Entry 4ED2 (X-ray diffraction, 1.71 A resolution); this record covers chains A and P of the 3 polymer chains in the assembly.

== Chain A ==
Molecule: DNA polymerase eta
From: Homo sapiens
Notes: EC 2.7.7.7; fragment: Catalytic core
UniProt: Q9Y253 (POLH_HUMAN); residue numbers follow UniProt; this construct covers 1-432
Amino-acid sequence (435 residues; each row starts with the number of its first residue; numbers below 1 keep their minus sign (Gly-2 is residue -2)):
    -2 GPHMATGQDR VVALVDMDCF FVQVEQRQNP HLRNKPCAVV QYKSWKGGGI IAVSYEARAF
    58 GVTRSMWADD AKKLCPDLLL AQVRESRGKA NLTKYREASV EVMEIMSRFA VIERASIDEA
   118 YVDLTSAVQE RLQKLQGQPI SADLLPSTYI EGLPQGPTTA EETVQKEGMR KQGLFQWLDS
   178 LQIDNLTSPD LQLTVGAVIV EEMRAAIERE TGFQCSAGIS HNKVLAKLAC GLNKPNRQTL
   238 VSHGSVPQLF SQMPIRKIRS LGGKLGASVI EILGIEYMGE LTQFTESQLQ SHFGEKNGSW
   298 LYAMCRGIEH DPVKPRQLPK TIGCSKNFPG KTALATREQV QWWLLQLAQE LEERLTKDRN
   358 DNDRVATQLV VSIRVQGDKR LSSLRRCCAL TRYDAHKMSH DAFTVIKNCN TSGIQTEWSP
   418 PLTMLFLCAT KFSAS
Unresolved in the structure: 155-159
Sequence notes: expression tag (-2 to 0)
Bound ions: Na+: Asp13, Asp115, Glu116 (together with 2'-deoxyadenosine 5'-triphosphate) (shared with DT8(P) of chain P); Ca2+: Asp13, Met14, Asp115 (together with 2'-deoxyadenosine 5'-triphosphate)
Ligand contacts: 2'-deoxyadenosine 5'-triphosphate (DTP): Asp13, Met14, Asp15, Cys16, Phe17, Phe18, Ile48, Ala49, Tyr52, Arg55, Arg61, Ile114, Asp115, Glu116, Lys231
Swiss-Prot annotation at these positions:
  - binding site (Mg(2+)): Asp13, Met14, Asp115, Glu116
  - binding site (Mn(2+)): Asp13, Met14, Asp115, Glu116
  - binding site (a 2'-deoxyribonucleoside 5'-triphosphate): Arg61
From the paper describing this entry:
  - mutagenesis - S113A: unchanged catalytic activity

== Chain P ==
Molecule: 8-nt DNA strand
Sequence (8 nucleotides; row label = number of the first residue in the row):
     1 AGCGTCAT
Bound ions: Na+: DT8 (together with 2'-deoxyadenosine 5'-triphosphate) (shared with Asp13(A), Asp115(A), Glu116(A) of chain A)

== Interface between chain A and chain P ==
Residue-residue contacts (23):
  Ser113(A) with DT8(P), hydrogen bond to the phosphate
  Asp115(A) with DT8(P), phosphate contact
  Glu116(A) with DT8(P), phosphate contact
  Lys224(A) with DT8(P), salt bridge to the phosphate
  Ile255(A) with DA7(P), phosphate contact
  Arg256(A) with DA7(P), phosphate contact; DT8(P), salt bridge to the phosphate
  Ser257(A) with DC6(P), phosphate contact; DA7(P), hydrogen bond to the phosphate
  Leu258(A) with DA7(P), hydrogen bond to the phosphate
  Gly259(A) with DA7(P), hydrogen bond to the phosphate
  Gly260(A) with DC6(P), phosphate contact; DA7(P), phosphate contact
  Lys261(A) with DT5(P), salt bridge to the phosphate; DC6(P), hydrogen bond to the phosphate
  Leu262(A) with DC6(P), hydrogen bond to the phosphate
  Arg377(A) with DG4(P), salt bridge to the phosphate
  Leu381(A) with DC3(P), phosphate contact
  Arg382(A) with DG2(P), salt bridge to the phosphate; DC3(P), hydrogen bond to the phosphate
  Arg383(A) with DG2(P), phosphate contact
  Cys384(A) with DA1(P), phosphate contact; DG2(P), hydrogen bond to the phosphate
Interface residues without a listed pair, chain A (19 interface residues in all): Ser379, Ser380

== Summary ==
19 residues of chain A and 8 residues of chain P are in contact, with 8 hydrogen bonds and 5 salt bridges.
Among the polar pairs are Ser113(A)-DT8(P), Ser257(A)-DA7(P) and Leu258(A)-DA7(P). Ligands of chain A:
2'-deoxyadenosine 5'-triphosphate. The paper reports that S113A of chain A leaves catalytic activity
unchanged.
Here chain A is DNA polymerase eta (Homo sapiens) and chain P is an 8-nt DNA strand. Entry 4ED2 (Human DNA
polymerase eta - DNA ternary complex: AT crystal at pH 7.2 (Na+ HEPES) with ...) was determined by X-ray
diffraction, deposited together with 4ECQ, 4ECR, 4ECS, 4ECT, 4ECU, 4ECV and 10 further entries.
